Entry 9D82 (electron microscopy, 3.30 A resolution); this record covers chains E and M of the 18 polymer chains in the assembly.

== Chain E ==
Protein: B2 Capsid
Source organism: Shigella phage B2
Sequence (389 residues; numbered 1 to 389; the number before each row is that of its first residue):
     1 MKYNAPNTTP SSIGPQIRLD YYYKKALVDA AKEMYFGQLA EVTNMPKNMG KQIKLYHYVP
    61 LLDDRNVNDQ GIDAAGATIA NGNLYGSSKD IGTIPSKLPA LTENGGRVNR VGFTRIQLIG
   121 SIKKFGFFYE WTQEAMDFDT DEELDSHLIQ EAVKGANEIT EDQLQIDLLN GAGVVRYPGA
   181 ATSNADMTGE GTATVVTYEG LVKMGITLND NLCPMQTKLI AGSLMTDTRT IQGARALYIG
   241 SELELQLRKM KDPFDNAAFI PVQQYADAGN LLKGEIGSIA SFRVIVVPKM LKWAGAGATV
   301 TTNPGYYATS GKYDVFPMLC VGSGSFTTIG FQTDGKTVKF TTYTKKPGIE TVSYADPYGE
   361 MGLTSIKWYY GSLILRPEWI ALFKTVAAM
Disordered / not traced: 1-17, 296-314, 389

== Chain M ==
Protein: B2 Dec Gp45
Source organism: Shigella phage B2
Sequence (99 residues; row label = number of the first residue in the row):
     1 MAYSDVDAIL ADGKQAVAVK HGGGLVVVGE LGAQVLAAKD VSELPDGVGG TAPGAATTTT
    61 AGVVKQSTTQ AASVATDVAG VVTDLNALIT KLKAAGIMA
Disordered / not traced: 1-4, 49-99

== Chain E / chain M interface ==
Pairs across the interface (17; chain E residue first):
  Ile72(E) with Gly23(M); Gly24(M)
  Ala74(E) with Asp5(M); Val6(M)
  Gly76(E) with Gly24(M); Leu25(M), hydrogen bond (backbone-backbone)
  Ala100(E) with Asp5(M)
  Thr102(E) with Asp5(M); Val6(M); Asp7(M), hydrogen bond
  Asn104(E) with Val6(M); Asp7(M), hydrogen bond; Leu10(M)
  Arg107(E) with Val19(M), hydrogen bond (side chain-backbone); Lys20(M); Gly23(M), hydrogen bond (side chain-backbone); Leu25(M)
Interface residues without a listed pair, chain E (10 interface residues in all): Ala75, Thr78, Arg110

== Overview ==
The interface between chain E and chain M involves 10 residues on one side and 9 on the other, with 5 hydrogen
bonds. Polar contacts include Thr102(E)-Asp7(M), Asn104(E)-Asp7(M) and Arg107(E)-Val19(M).
Chain E is B2 Capsid and chain M is B2 Dec Gp45, both from Shigella phage B2; the structure, Shigella flexneri
bacteriophage B2 Icosahedral Reconstruction, was determined by electron microscopy together with 9D7Z, 9D80,
9D81, 9D83 and 9D84 from the same study.
